PDB entry 8XUD | X-ray diffraction, 3.49 A resolution | chains D and N of the 10 polymer chains in the assembly

Chain D:
Name: Tail-specific protease
Organism: Escherichia coli K-12
Notes: EC 3.4.21.102
Reference sequence: P23865 (PRC_ECOLI); numbering as in UniProt (aligned over 1-682)
Sequence (688 residues; row label = number of the first residue in the row):
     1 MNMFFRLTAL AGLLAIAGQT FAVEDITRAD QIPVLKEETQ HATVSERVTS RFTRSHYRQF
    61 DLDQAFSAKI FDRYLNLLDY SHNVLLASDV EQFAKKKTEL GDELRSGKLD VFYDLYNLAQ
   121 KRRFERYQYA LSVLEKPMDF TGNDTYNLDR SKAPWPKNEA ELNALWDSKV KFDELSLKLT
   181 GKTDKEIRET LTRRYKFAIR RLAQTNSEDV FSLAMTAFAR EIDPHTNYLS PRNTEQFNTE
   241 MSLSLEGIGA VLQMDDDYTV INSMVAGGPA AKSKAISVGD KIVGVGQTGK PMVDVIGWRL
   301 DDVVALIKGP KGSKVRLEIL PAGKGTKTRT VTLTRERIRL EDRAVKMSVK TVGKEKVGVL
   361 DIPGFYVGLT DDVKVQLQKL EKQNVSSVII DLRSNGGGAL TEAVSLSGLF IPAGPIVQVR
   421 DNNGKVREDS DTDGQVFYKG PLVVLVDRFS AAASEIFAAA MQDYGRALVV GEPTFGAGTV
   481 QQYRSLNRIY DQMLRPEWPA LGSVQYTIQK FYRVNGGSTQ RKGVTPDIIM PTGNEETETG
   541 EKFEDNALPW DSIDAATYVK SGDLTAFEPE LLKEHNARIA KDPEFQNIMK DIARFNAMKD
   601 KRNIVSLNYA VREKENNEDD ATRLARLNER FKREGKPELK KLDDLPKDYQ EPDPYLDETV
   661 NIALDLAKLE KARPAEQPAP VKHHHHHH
Disordered / not traced: 1-24, 676-688
Construct notes: engineered mutation Ala-452 (Ser in P23865), Ala-477 (Lys in P23865); expression tag (683-688)
UniProt features mapped onto this chain:
  - active site: Asp-463 (Charge relay system)
  - mutagenesis: Gly-397 (G397A: Loss of activity. Perturbs protein structure), Gly-398 (G398A: Loss of activity. Perturbs protein structure), Glu-455 (E455A: Loss of activity. Perturbs protein structure), Asp-463 (D463A: Loss of activity; D463N: Reduces activity by 90%), Thr-474 (T474A: Loss of activity. Perturbs protein structure)

Chain N:
Name: Substrate peptide
Organism: Escherichia coli K-12
Sequence (9 residues; row label = number of the first residue in the row; X marks 9 residues of unknown identity (built as UNK)):
     2 XXXXXXXXX

Chain D / chain N interface:
Chain D side of the interface, 14 residues: Arg-220, His-225, Gly-397, Gly-398, Ala-399, Leu-400, Ala-452, Ala-453, Thr-479, Val-480, Gln-481, Gln-482, Tyr-483, Arg-484

Summary:
Chain D and chain N make no direct contact in this assembly. From UniProt: active-site residue Asp-463(D) and
5 mutagenesis sites on chain D.
Chain D is Tail-specific protease and chain N is Substrate peptide, both from Escherichia coli K-12; the
structure, Crystal structure of adaptor NlpI in complex with endopeptidase MepS and PDZ-protease Prc, was
determined by X-ray diffraction together with 8XUP from the same study.
